Entry 5U8Y (X-ray diffraction, 2.50 A resolution); this record covers chains A and D.

# Chain A (and D)
Molecule: Carotenoid oxygenase 1
From: Neurospora crassa (strain ATCC 24698 / 74-OR23-1A / CBS 708.71 / DSM 1257 / FGSC 987)
Notes: chain D of this document is another copy of the same molecule, construct and numbering; everything in this record applies to it too
UniProt: Q7S860 (Q7S860_NEUCR); residue numbers follow UniProt; this construct covers 1-526
Sequence (526 residues; each row starts with the number of its first residue):
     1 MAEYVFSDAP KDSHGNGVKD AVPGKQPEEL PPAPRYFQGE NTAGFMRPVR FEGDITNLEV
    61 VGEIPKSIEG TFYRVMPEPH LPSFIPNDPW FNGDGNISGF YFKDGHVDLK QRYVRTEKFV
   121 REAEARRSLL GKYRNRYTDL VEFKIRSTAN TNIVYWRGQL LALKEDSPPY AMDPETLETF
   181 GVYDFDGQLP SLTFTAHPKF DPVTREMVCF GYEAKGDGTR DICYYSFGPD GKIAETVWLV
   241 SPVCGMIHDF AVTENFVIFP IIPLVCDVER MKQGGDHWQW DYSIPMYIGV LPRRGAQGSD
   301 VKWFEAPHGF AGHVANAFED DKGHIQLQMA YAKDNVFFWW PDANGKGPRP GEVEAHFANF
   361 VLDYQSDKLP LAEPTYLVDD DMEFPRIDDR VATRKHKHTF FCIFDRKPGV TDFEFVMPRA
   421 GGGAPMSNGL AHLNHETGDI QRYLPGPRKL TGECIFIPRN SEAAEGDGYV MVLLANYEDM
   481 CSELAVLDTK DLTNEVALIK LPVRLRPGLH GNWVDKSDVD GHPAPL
Disordered / not traced: 1-29
Bound ions: Co2+: His197, His248, His313, His510
Curated features (UniProtKB/Swiss-Prot):
  - binding site (piceatannol): Tyr133, Lys164, Glu383
  - binding site (trans-resveratrol): Tyr133, Lys164, Glu383
  - binding site (Fe cation): His197, His248, His313, His510
From the paper describing this entry:
  - Co2+ coordination: His197
  - specificity-determining residues: Tyr133, Lys164 (by similarity / conservation)

# How chain A and chain D interact
Pairs across the interface (60; chain A residue first):
  Arg35(A) with Glu59(D); Val60(D), hydrogen bond (backbone-backbone); Gly105(D), hydrogen bond (side chain-backbone); His106(D)
  Tyr36(A) with Glu59(D); Val60(D)
  Phe37(A) with Glu59(D), hydrogen bond (backbone-side chain)
  Arg47(A) with Glu59(D), salt bridge; Lys500(D), hydrogen bond (side chain-backbone); Leu501(D); Pro502(D)
  Pro48(A) with Pro502(D)
  Val49(A) with Ile55(D); Pro502(D)
  Arg50(A) with Asp54(D); Ile55(D); Thr56(D), hydrogen bond (side chain-backbone); Asn57(D), hydrogen bond (side chain-backbone); Leu58(D); Glu59(D)
  Phe51(A) with Asp54(D); Ile55(D), hydrophobic
  Glu52(A) with Glu52(D); Gly53(D); Asp54(D), hydrogen bond (backbone-backbone)
  Gly53(A) with Glu52(D)
  Asp54(A) with Arg50(D); Phe51(D); Glu52(D), hydrogen bond (backbone-backbone)
  Ile55(A) with Val49(D); Arg50(D); Phe51(D), hydrophobic
  Thr56(A) with Arg50(D), hydrogen bond (backbone-side chain); His80(D), hydrogen bond
  Asn57(A) with Arg50(D), hydrogen bond (backbone-side chain); Leu81(D); Arg126(D), hydrogen bond
  Leu58(A) with Arg50(D)
  Glu59(A) with Arg35(D); Tyr36(D); Phe37(D), hydrogen bond (side chain-backbone); Arg47(D), salt bridge; Arg50(D)
  Val60(A) with Arg35(D), hydrogen bond (backbone-backbone); Tyr36(D)
  His80(A) with Thr56(D), hydrogen bond; Asn57(D)
  Leu81(A) with Asn57(D)
  Gly105(A) with Arg35(D), hydrogen bond (backbone-side chain)
  His106(A) with Arg35(D), hydrogen bond; Arg126(D)
  Asp108(A) with Arg126(D), salt bridge
  Arg126(A) with Asn57(D), hydrogen bond; His106(D); Asp108(D), salt bridge
  Lys500(A) with Arg47(D), hydrogen bond (backbone-side chain)
  Leu501(A) with Arg47(D)
  Pro502(A) with Arg47(D); Val49(D)
  Val503(A) with Val503(D), hydrophobic
Interface residues without a listed pair, chain A (29 interface residues in all): Val61, Cys481
Interface residues without a listed pair, chain D (29 interface residues in all): Pro48, Val61, Cys481

# Overview
The chain A/chain D interface involves 29 residues from each chain; the contacts include 19 hydrogen bonds and
4 salt bridges. Polar pairs include Arg47(A)-Glu59(D), Asp108(A)-Arg126(D) and Arg35(A)-Gly105(D). From the
paper: Co2+ coordination by His197(A); specificity determinants Tyr133(A) and Lys164(A).
Both chains are Carotenoid oxygenase 1 (Neurospora crassa (strain ATCC 24698 / 74-OR23-1A / CBS 708.71 / DSM
1257 / FGSC 987)). Entry 5U8Y (Crystal structure of Co-CAO1) was determined by X-ray diffraction together with
5U8X, 5U90 and 5U97 from the same study.
